6WDT - chains A and B of the 6 polymer chains in the assembly; structure by electron microscopy, 3.10 A resolution.

== Chain A ==
Name: viral protein 1
Source organism: Enterovirus D68
UniProtKB: A0A097BW12 (A0A097BW12_9ENTO); residues 1-297 here correspond to UniProt positions 565-861 (UniProt number = residue number + 564)
Chain sequence (297 residues; each row starts with the number of its first residue):
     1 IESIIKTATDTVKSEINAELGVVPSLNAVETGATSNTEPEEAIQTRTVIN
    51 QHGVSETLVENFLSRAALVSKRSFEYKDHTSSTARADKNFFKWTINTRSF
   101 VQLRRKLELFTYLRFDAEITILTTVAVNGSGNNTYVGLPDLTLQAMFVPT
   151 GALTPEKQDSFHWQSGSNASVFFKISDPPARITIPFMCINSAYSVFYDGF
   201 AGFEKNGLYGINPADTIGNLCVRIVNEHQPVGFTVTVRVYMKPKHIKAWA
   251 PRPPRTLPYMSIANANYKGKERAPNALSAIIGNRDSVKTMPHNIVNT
Unresolved in the structure: 297

== Chain B ==
Name: viral protein 2
Source organism: Enterovirus D68
UniProtKB: A0A0A7X639 (A0A0A7X639_9ENTO); residues 1-248 here correspond to UniProt positions 70-317 (UniProt number = residue number + 69)
Chain sequence (248 residues; each row starts with the number of its first residue):
     1 SPSAEACGYSDRVLQLKLGNSAIVTQEAANYCCAYGEWPNYLPDHEAVAI
    51 DKPTQPETATDRFYTLKSVKWETGSTGWWWKLPDALNNIGMFGQNVQHHY
   101 LYRSGFLIHVQCNATKFHQGALLVVAIPEHQRGAHNTNTSPGFDDIMKGE
   151 EGGTFNHPYVLDDGTSLACATIFPHQWINLRTNNSATIVLPWMNAAPMDF
   201 PLRHNQWTLAIIPVVPLGTRTTSSMVPITVSIAPMCCEFNGLRHAITQ
Unresolved in the structure: 1-9, 247-248

== Interface between chain A and chain B ==
Contacting residue pairs - 96 pairs, chain A then chain B:
  Val-29(A) / Trp-177(B)
  Glu-30(A) / Ala-29(B)
  Glu-30(A) / Trp-177(B)  hydrogen bond (backbone-backbone)
  Glu-30(A) / Thr-182(B)  hydrogen bond
  Glu-30(A) / Asn-183(B)
  Thr-31(A) / Ala-29(B)
  Thr-31(A) / Asn-30(B)
  Thr-31(A) / Gln-176(B)
  Gly-32(A) / His-175(B)
  Thr-111(A) / Pro-128(B)
  Thr-111(A) / Glu-129(B)
  Tyr-112(A) / Glu-129(B)  hydrogen bond
  Tyr-112(A) / Met-193(B)  hydrogen bond (side chain-backbone)
  Tyr-112(A) / Asn-194(B)
  Tyr-112(A) / Ala-195(B)  hydrophobic
  Asn-190(A) / Ala-195(B)
  Asn-190(A) / Ala-196(B)
  Ser-191(A) / Ala-195(B)  hydrogen bond (backbone-backbone)
  Ala-192(A) / Ala-195(B)
  Phe-196(A) / Glu-129(B)
  Phe-196(A) / Gln-131(B)
  Tyr-197(A) / Gln-131(B)  hydrogen bond (backbone-side chain)
  Tyr-197(A) / His-204(B)
  Asp-198(A) / Lys-81(B)  salt bridge
  Asp-198(A) / Glu-129(B)
  Asp-198(A) / His-130(B)
  Asp-198(A) / His-204(B)
  Asp-198(A) / Asn-205(B)  hydrogen bond (backbone-side chain)
  Asp-198(A) / Thr-208(B)  hydrogen bond
  Gly-199(A) / Arg-203(B)
  Gly-199(A) / His-204(B)  hydrogen bond (backbone-side chain)
  Phe-200(A) / Gly-142(B)
  Phe-200(A) / Phe-143(B)  hydrophobic
  Phe-200(A) / Arg-203(B)  hydrogen bond (backbone-backbone)
  Gly-202(A) / Arg-203(B)
  Phe-203(A) / Phe-200(B)  hydrophobic
  Phe-203(A) / Arg-203(B)  hydrogen bond (backbone-side chain)
  Lys-205(A) / Phe-143(B)
  Lys-205(A) / Arg-203(B)
  Tyr-209(A) / His-130(B)
  Tyr-209(A) / Gln-131(B)
  Tyr-209(A) / Arg-132(B)  hydrogen bond (side chain-backbone)
  Tyr-209(A) / Ser-140(B)
  Tyr-209(A) / Pro-141(B)
  Tyr-209(A) / Ile-146(B)  hydrophobic
  Gly-210(A) / Gln-131(B)
  Ala-250(A) / Tyr-35(B)
  Ala-250(A) / Met-193(B)  hydrophobic
  Pro-251(A) / Ile-172(B)  hydrophobic
  Pro-251(A) / Phe-173(B)
  Arg-252(A) / Ile-127(B)
  Arg-252(A) / Pro-128(B)  hydrogen bond (side chain-backbone)
  Arg-252(A) / Glu-129(B)  hydrogen bond (side chain-backbone)
  Arg-252(A) / His-130(B)
  Arg-252(A) / Phe-173(B)
  Pro-253(A) / Thr-165(B)
  Pro-253(A) / Ser-166(B)
  Pro-253(A) / Cys-169(B)
  Pro-253(A) / Ile-172(B)
  Pro-253(A) / Phe-173(B)
  Pro-254(A) / Thr-165(B)
  Pro-254(A) / Ser-166(B)
  Arg-255(A) / Asp-163(B)  hydrogen bond (side chain-backbone)
  Arg-255(A) / Gly-164(B)
  Arg-255(A) / Thr-165(B)
  Thr-256(A) / Gly-164(B)  hydrogen bond (backbone-backbone)
  Thr-256(A) / Ser-166(B)
  Leu-257(A) / Val-160(B)  hydrophobic
  Leu-257(A) / Gly-164(B)  hydrogen bond (backbone-backbone)
  Met-260(A) / Thr-137(B)
  Met-260(A) / Asn-138(B)
  Asn-264(A) / Asn-138(B)
  Asn-264(A) / Thr-139(B)  hydrogen bond (side chain-backbone)
  Asn-264(A) / Ser-140(B)
  Ala-265(A) / Gln-131(B)
  Ala-265(A) / Gly-133(B)
  Ala-265(A) / Asp-163(B)
  Asn-266(A) / Gly-133(B)
  Asn-266(A) / Ala-134(B)  hydrogen bond (side chain-backbone)
  Asn-266(A) / Thr-137(B)  hydrogen bond (side chain-backbone)
  Asn-266(A) / Asn-138(B)
  Asn-266(A) / Thr-139(B)  hydrogen bond (side chain-backbone)
  Tyr-267(A) / Gly-133(B)
  Tyr-267(A) / Ala-134(B)  hydrogen bond (backbone-backbone)
  Tyr-267(A) / His-135(B)
  Tyr-267(A) / Asn-136(B)  hydrogen bond (backbone-backbone)
  Tyr-267(A) / His-157(B)
  Tyr-267(A) / Asp-162(B)  hydrogen bond
  Tyr-267(A) / Gly-164(B)
  Lys-268(A) / Asn-136(B)  hydrogen bond
  Leu-277(A) / His-135(B)
  Leu-277(A) / His-157(B)
  Leu-277(A) / Tyr-159(B)
  Leu-277(A) / Val-160(B)  hydrophobic
  Ser-278(A) / Tyr-159(B)
  Ile-280(A) / Tyr-159(B)  hydrogen bond (backbone-side chain)
Other interface residues (no listed pair), chain A (41 interface residues in all): Val-195, Ser-261, Ala-263, Ala-279, Ile-281
Other interface residues (no listed pair), chain B (53 interface residues in all): Cys-32, Tyr-100, Met-147, Asn-156, Ala-170, Trp-207

== Overview ==
The interface between chain A and chain B involves 41 residues on one side and 53 on the other; the contacts
include 26 hydrogen bonds and 1 salt bridge. Among the polar pairs are Asp-198(A)/Lys-81(B),
Glu-30(A)/Thr-182(B) and Tyr-112(A)/Glu-129(B).
Here chain A is viral protein 1 and chain B is viral protein 2, both from Enterovirus D68. Entry 6WDT
(Enterovirus D68 in complex with human monoclonal antibody EV68-228) was determined by electron microscopy,
deposited together with 6WDS.
